PDB entry 6CAS | X-ray diffraction, 3.50 A resolution | chains A and E of the 23 polymer chains in the assembly

Chain A:
Molecule: 16S Ribosomal RNA rRNA
From: Thermus thermophilus HB8
Sequence (1517 nucleotides; row label = number of the first residue in the row; note: 42 numbers in that range are skipped by the numbering (no residue carries them; nothing is unmodelled there); a row labelled like 190A-190L holds insertion residues (190A, then the next letters in order)):
     5 UGGAGAGUCUGAUCCUGGCUCAGGGUGAACGCUGGCGGCGUGCCUAAGAC
    55 AUGCAAGUCGUGCGGG
    73 CCGCGGGGUUUU
    88 ACUCCG
    95 UGGUC
   101 AGCGGCGGACGGGUGAGUAACGCGUGGGU
  129A G
   130 ACCUACCCGGAAGAGGGGGACAACCCGGGGAAACUCGGGCUAAUCCCCCA
   180 UGUGGACCCGC
190A-190L CCCUUGGGGUGU
   191 GUCCAAAGGGCUUU
   216 GCCCGCUUCCGGAUGGGCCCGCGUCCCAUCAGCUAGUUGGUGGGGUAAUG
   266 GCCCACCAAGGCGACGACGGGUAGCCGGUCUGAGAGGAUGGCCGGCCACA
   316 GGGGCACUGAGACACGGGCCCCACUCCUACGGGAGGCAGCAGUUAGGAAU
   366 CUUCCGCAAUGGGCGCAAGCCUGACGGAGCGACGCCGCUUGGAGGAAGAA
   416 GCCCUUCGGGGUGUAAACUCCUGAA
   442 CCCGGGACGAAACCCCCGACGA
   474 GGGGACUGACGGUACCGGG
   494 GUAAUAGCGCCGGCCAACUCCGUGCCAGCAGCCXCGGUAAUACGGAGGGC
   544 GCGAGCGUUACCCGGAUUCACUGGGCGUAAAGGGCGUGUAGGCGGCCUGG
   594 GGCGUCCCAUGUGAAAGACCACGGCUCAACCGUGGGGGAGCGUGGGAUAC
   644 GCUCAGGCUAGACGGUGGGAGAGGGUGGUGGAAUUCCCGGAGUAGCGGUG
   694 AAAUGCGCAGAUACCGGGAGGAACGCCGAUGGCGAAGGCAGCCACCUGGU
   744 CCACCCGUGACGCUGAGGCGCGAAAGCGUGGGGAGCAAACCGGAUUAGAU
   794 ACCCGGGUAGUCCACGCCCUAAACGAUGCGCGCUAGGUCUCUGGGUCU
   848 CCUGGGGGCCGAAGCUAACGCGUUAAGCGCGCCGCCUGGGGAGUACGGCC
   898 GCAAGGCUGAAACUCAAAGGAAUUGACGGGGGCCCGCACAAGCGGUGGAG
   948 CAUGUGGUUUAAUUCGAAGXAACGCGAAGAACCUUACCAGGCCUUGACAU
   998 GCUAGG
 1003A G
  1004 AACCCGGGUGAAAGCCUGGGGUGCCCC
1030A-1030D GCGA
  1031 GGGGAGCCCUAGCACAGGUGCUGCAUGGCCGUCGUCAGCUCGUGCCGUGA
  1081 GGUGUUGGGUUAAGUCCCGCAACGAGCGCAACCCCCGCCGUUAGUUGCCA
  1131 GCGGUUCGGCCGGGCACUCUAACGGGACUGCCCGCGAAA
  1171 GCGGGAGGAAGGAGGGGACGACGUCUGGUCAGCAUGGCCCUUACGGCCUG
  1221 GGCGACACACGUGCUACAAUGCCCACUACAAAGCGAUGCCACCCGGCAAC
  1271 GGGGAGCUAAUCGCAAAAAGGUGGGCCCAGUUCGGAUUGGGGUCUGCAAC
  1321 CCGACCCCAUGAAGCCGGAAUCGCUAGUAAUCGCGGAUCAG
 1361A C
  1362 CAUGCCGCGGUGAAUACGUUCCCGGGCCUUGUACACACXGCCXGUXACGC
  1412 CAUGGGAGCGGGCUCUACCCGAAGUCGCCGGG
  1446 AGCCUACGGG
  1459 CAGGCGCCGAGGGUAGGGCCCGUGACUGGGGCGAAGUCGUAACAAGGUAG
  1509 CUGUACCGGAAGGUGCGGCUGGAUCACCUCCUUUCU
Disordered / not traced: 1534-1538
Modified positions: PSU (pseudouridine-5'-monophosphate) at position 516, G7M (N7-methyl-guanosine-5'-monophosphate) at position 527, M2G (N2-dimethylguanosine-5'-monophosphate) at position 966, 5MC (5-methylcytidine-5'-monophosphate) at position 967, 2MG (2N-methylguanosine-5'-monophosphate) at position 1207, 5MC (5-methylcytidine-5'-monophosphate) at position 1400, 4OC (4n,o2'-methylcytidine-5'-monophosphate) at position 1402, 5MC (5-methylcytidine-5'-monophosphate) at position 1404, 5MC (5-methylcytidine-5'-monophosphate) at position 1407, UR3 (3-methyluridine-5'-monophoshate) at position 1498, MA6 (6N-dimethyladenosine-5'-monophoshate) at position 1518, MA6 (6N-dimethyladenosine-5'-monophoshate) at position 1519, PSU (pseudouridine-5'-monophosphate) at position 1540, PSU (pseudouridine-5'-monophosphate) at position 1541
Construct notes: conflict C13 (U131313 in 55771382)
Bound ions: Mg2+ site 1 near U5 (its only coordinating residue here); Mg2+ site 2 near G21 (its only coordinating residue here); Mg2+ site 3: G46, G394; Mg2+ site 4: C48, G115; Mg2+ site 5 near A53 (its only coordinating residue here); Mg2+ site 6: A59, U387; Mg2+ site 7 near G61 (its only coordinating residue here); Mg2+ site 8 near A88 (its only coordinating residue here); Mg2+ site 9 near U98 (its only coordinating residue here); Mg2+ site 10: A109, G331; Mg2+ site 11 near G111 (its only coordinating residue here); Mg2+ site 12 near G117 (its only coordinating residue here); 104 more Mg2+ sites not listed
Residues lining bound ligands: EUS (N-[(1R,2S,3S,4R,5S)-5-amino-4-{[(2S,3R)-3-amino-6-(aminomethyl)-3,4-dihydro-2H-pyran-2-yl]oxy}-2-{[3-deoxy-4-C-methyl-3-(methylamino)-beta-L-arabinopyranosyl]oxy}-3-hydroxycyclohexyl]methanesulfonamide): 5MC_1404, G1405, U1406, 5MC_1407, A1408, C1409, G1491, A1492, A1493, G1494, U1495, C1496, G1497
What the authors report for this chain:
  - binding site for EUS: C1496 (proposed by the authors, not directly observed)
  - conformationally variable residues (side-chain flip): A1492, A1493

Chain E:
Protein: 30S ribosomal protein S5
From: Thermus thermophilus (strain HB8 / ATCC 27634 / DSM 579)
Reference sequence: Q5SHQ5 (RS5_THET8); numbering as in UniProt (aligned over 2-162)
Chain sequence (161 residues; numbered 2 to 162; the number before each row is that of its first residue):
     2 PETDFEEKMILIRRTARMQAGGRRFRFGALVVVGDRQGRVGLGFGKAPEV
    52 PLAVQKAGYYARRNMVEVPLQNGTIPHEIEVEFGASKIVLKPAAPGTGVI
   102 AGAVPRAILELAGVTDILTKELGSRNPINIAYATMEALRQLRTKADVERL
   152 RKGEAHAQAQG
Disordered / not traced: 2-4, 155-162

Chain A / chain E interface:
Pairs across the interface (86):
  U5(A) with Ala-95(E), base contact
  G6(A) with Ala-94(E), base contact; Ala-95(E), hydrogen bond to the base; Thr-98(E), hydrogen bond to the base; Leu-119(E), base contact
  G7(A) with Lys-92(E), hydrogen bond to the base; Leu-119(E), sugar contact; Thr-120(E), hydrogen bond to the sugar; Lys-121(E), base contact
  A8(A) with Ile-101(E), phosphate contact; Ala-102(E), hydrogen bond to the sugar; Gly-103(E), hydrogen bond to the sugar; Arg-107(E), base contact; Thr-120(E), sugar contact
  G9(A) with Gly-103(E), phosphate contact; Lys-121(E), salt bridge to the phosphate; Glu-122(E), hydrogen bond to the phosphate; Arg-126(E), hydrogen bond to the phosphate
  A10(A) with Arg-126(E), phosphate contact
  G15(A) with Ala-17(E), base contact; Arg-18(E), base contact; Met-19(E), base contact; Arg-24(E), hydrogen bond to the sugar
  A16(A) with Thr-16(E), sugar contact; Ala-17(E), hydrogen bond to the sugar
  U17(A) with Arg-14(E), phosphate contact
  C18(A) with Arg-14(E), salt bridge to the phosphate; Asn-127(E), hydrogen bond to the phosphate; Asn-130(E), hydrogen bond to the phosphate
  C19(A) with Ala-86(E), phosphate contact; Ser-125(E), hydrogen bond to the phosphate; Asn-127(E), hydrogen bond to the phosphate; Asn-130(E), hydrogen bond to the phosphate
  U20(A) with Ala-86(E), phosphate contact
  G558(A) with Lys-121(E), phosphate contact
  A559(A) with Lys-121(E), salt bridge to the phosphate; Arg-126(E), salt bridge to the phosphate
  U560(A) with Leu-123(E), sugar contact
  U863(A) with Glu-83(E), phosphate contact
  A864(A) with Gly-85(E), phosphate contact; Ala-86(E), sugar contact
  U921(A) with Arg-18(E), sugar contact; Met-19(E), hydrogen bond to the sugar
  G922(A) with Met-19(E), sugar contact; Gln-20(E), sugar contact; Ala-21(E), phosphate contact
  A923(A) with Ala-21(E), phosphate contact
  C1069(A) with Gln-20(E), phosphate contact; Arg-25(E), hydrogen bond to the sugar
  U1070(A) with Arg-18(E), salt bridge to the phosphate; Gln-20(E), phosphate contact; Arg-25(E), salt bridge to the phosphate
  C1071(A) with Arg-18(E), salt bridge to the phosphate; Arg-27(E), salt bridge to the phosphate; Pro-49(E), sugar contact
  G1072(A) with Pro-49(E), phosphate contact; Lys-57(E), salt bridge to the phosphate
  U1073(A) with Lys-57(E), salt bridge to the phosphate
  G1074(A) with Tyr-60(E), phosphate contact; Tyr-61(E), hydrogen bond to the phosphate
  G1077(A) with Lys-47(E), hydrogen bond to the base
  U1078(A) with Phe-84(E), sugar contact; Ile-129(E), sugar contact; Asn-130(E), hydrogen bond to the sugar; Tyr-133(E), phosphate contact
  G1079(A) with Arg-14(E), hydrogen bond to the phosphate; Tyr-133(E), hydrogen bond to the phosphate
  A1080(A) with Arg-14(E), salt bridge to the phosphate; Thr-16(E), hydrogen bond to the phosphate; Ala-17(E), sugar contact; Phe-45(E), phosphate contact; Lys-47(E), phosphate contact
  G1081(A) with Thr-16(E), hydrogen bond to the phosphate; Ala-17(E), phosphate contact; Arg-18(E), phosphate contact; Arg-27(E), salt bridge to the phosphate
  G1082(A) with Arg-27(E), salt bridge to the phosphate
  C1192(A) with Arg-25(E), hydrogen bond to the base
  G1193(A) with Arg-25(E), sugar contact
  U1194(A) with Gly-22(E), sugar contact
  A1396(A) with Met-19(E), base contact
  C1397(A) with Arg-24(E), salt bridge to the phosphate
  A1398(A) with Met-19(E), base contact; Gln-20(E), hydrogen bond to the base; Ala-21(E), base contact; Gly-22(E), base contact
Also at the interface, not in a pair above, chain A (40 interface residues in all): G566, C1195
Also at the interface, not in a pair above, chain E (45 interface residues in all): Gly-23, Ala-48, Glu-81, Ser-87, Pro-128

Summary:
40 residues of chain A face 45 of chain E across their interface, with 26 hydrogen bonds and 14 salt bridges.
Polar pairs include G6(A)/Ala-95(E), G6(A)/Thr-98(E) and G7(A)/Lys-92(E). Ligands of chain A: compound EUS.
The paper reports a binding site for EUS at C1496(A); conformational variability at A1492(A) and A1493(A).
Here chain A is 16S Ribosomal RNA rRNA (Thermus thermophilus HB8) and chain E is 30S ribosomal protein S5
(Thermus thermophilus (strain HB8 / ATCC 27634 / DSM 579)). Entry 6CAS (Serial Femtosecond X-ray Crystal
Structure of 30S ribosomal subunit from Thermus thermophilus in complex with N1MS) was determined by X-ray
diffraction together with 6CAR from the same study.
